Entry 9FSV (X-ray diffraction, 2.75 A resolution); this record covers chains L and V of the 28 polymer chains in the assembly.

== Chain L ==
Name: Proteasome subunit beta type-6
From: Saccharomyces cerevisiae
UniProt: P23724 (PSB6_YEAST); residues 1-222 here correspond to UniProt positions 20-241 (UniProt number = residue number + 19)
Amino-acid sequence (222 residues; each row starts with the number of its first residue):
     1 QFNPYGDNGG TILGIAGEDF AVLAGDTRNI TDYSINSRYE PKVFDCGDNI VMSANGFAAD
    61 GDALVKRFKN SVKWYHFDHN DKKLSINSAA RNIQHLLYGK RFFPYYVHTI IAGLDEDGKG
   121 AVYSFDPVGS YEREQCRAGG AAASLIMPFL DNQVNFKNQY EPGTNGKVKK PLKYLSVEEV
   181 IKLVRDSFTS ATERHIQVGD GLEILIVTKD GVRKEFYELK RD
Metal / ion sites: Mg2+: D222 (shared with I163(V), D166(V), S169(V) of chain V)
Residues lining bound ligands: epoxyketone inhibitor 42 (A1IFL; (2S)-N-[(2S)-1-[[(1S)-2-cyclohexyl-1-[(2R,3S,6R,7S)-3-methanoyl-2,6-dimethyl-6,7-bis(oxidanyl)-1,4-oxazepan-7-yl]ethyl]amino]-3-(4-methoxyphenyl)-1-oxidanylidene-propan-2-yl]-2-(2-morpholin-4-ylethanoylamino)-4-oxidanyl-butanamide): D126, P127, V128

== Chain V ==
Name: Proteasome subunit beta type-10, Proteasome subunit beta type-2
From: Homo sapiens
Notes: EC 3.4.25.1
UniProt: chimeric construct of P40306, P25043: residues 2-52 from P40306 (PSB10_HUMAN) positions 41-91 (UniProt number = residue number + 39); residues 53-226 from P25043 positions 82-255 (UniProt number = residue number + 29)
Amino-acid sequence (225 residues; row label = number of the first residue in the row):
     2 TIAGLVFQDG VILGADTRAT NDSVVADKSC EKIHFIAPKI YCCGAGVAAD AEAVTQLIGS
    62 NIELHSLYTS REPRVVSALQ MLKQHLFKYQ GHIGAYLIVA GVDPTGSHLF SIHAHGSTDV
   122 GYYLSLGSGS LAAMAVLESH WKQDLTKEEA IKLASDAIQA GIWNDLGSGS NVDVCVMEIG
   182 KDAEYLRNYL TPNVREEKQK SYKFPRGTTA VLKESIVNIC DIQEE
Disordered / not traced: 224-226
Covalently attached groups: epoxyketone inhibitor 42 (A1IFL) linked to T2
Metal / ion sites: Mg2+: I163, D166, S169 (shared with D222(L) of chain L)
Residues lining bound ligands: epoxyketone inhibitor 42 (A1IFL; (2S)-N-[(2S)-1-[[(1S)-2-cyclohexyl-1-[(2R,3S,6R,7S)-3-methanoyl-2,6-dimethyl-6,7-bis(oxidanyl)-1,4-oxazepan-7-yl]ethyl]amino]-3-(4-methoxyphenyl)-1-oxidanylidene-propan-2-yl]-2-(2-morpholin-4-ylethanoylamino)-4-oxidanyl-butanamide): I3, D17, R19, A20, T21, N22, A27, C31, K33, H35, G45, A46, G47, V48, A49, A52, E53, L127, G128, S129, G130, G168, S169

== Chain L / chain V interface ==
Residue-residue contacts (55):
  R28(L) with L167(V)
  I30(L) with L167(V), hydrophobic
  D32(L) with L167(V)
  Y33(L) with T21(V); S129(V); N165(V); D166(V); L167(V), hydrogen bond (backbone-backbone); G168(V)
  I35(L) with W164(V); L167(V), hydrophobic
  R38(L) with W164(V), hydrogen bond (side chain-backbone); N165(V)
  F149(L) with Y203(V), hydrophobic
  N152(L) with F205(V)
  Q153(L) with Y203(V); F205(V)
  N158(L) with T209(V)
  Q159(L) with F205(V); T209(V)
  Y160(L) with T209(V), hydrogen bond (backbone-backbone); A211(V), hydrophobic
  P162(L) with P206(V), hydrophobic; R207(V); G208(V)
  K182(L) with Q200(V)
  L183(L) with Y203(V), hydrophobic
  R185(L) with E197(V), salt bridge; Q200(V), hydrogen bond
  D186(L) with K199(V); Q200(V), hydrogen bond (side chain-backbone); K201(V), hydrogen bond (side chain-backbone); Y203(V), hydrogen bond
  T189(L) with R196(V)
  S190(L) with R196(V), hydrogen bond
  E193(L) with V26(V); K29(V), salt bridge; R196(V)
  R194(L) with V25(V); V26(V), hydrogen bond (side chain-backbone); A27(V); K29(V)
  H195(L) with S24(V)
  I196(L) with S24(V), hydrogen bond (backbone-backbone); V26(V), hydrophobic; L167(V)
  Q197(L) with S24(V)
  K220(L) with N194(V), hydrogen bond (side chain-backbone)
  R221(L) with W164(V)
  D222(L) with R19(V), salt bridge; I163(V); S169(V); G170(V); S171(V), hydrogen bond (side chain-backbone); N194(V)
Interface residues without a listed pair, chain L (34 interface residues in all): S34, E161, G163, N165, G166, E179, E218
Interface residues without a listed pair, chain V (31 interface residues in all): D28

== Overview ==
The interface between chain L and chain V involves 34 residues on one side and 31 on the other; the contacts
include 12 hydrogen bonds and 3 salt bridges. Among the polar pairs are R185(L)-E197(V), E193(L)-K29(V) and
D222(L)-R19(V). Ligands of chain L: epoxyketone inhibitor 42.
Chain L is Proteasome subunit beta type-6 (Saccharomyces cerevisiae) and chain V is Proteasome subunit beta
type-10, Proteasome subunit beta type-2 (Homo sapiens); the structure, Yeast 20S proteasome with human beta2i
(1-53) in complex with epoxyketone inhibitor 16, was determined by X-ray diffraction (same publication as
9FRW, 9FSU, 9FST, 9FT0 and 9FT1).
